Entry 9ORE (electron microscopy, 4.13 A resolution (low resolution: residue-level contacts below are approximate; hydrogen-bond / salt-bridge calls are withheld)); this record covers chains A and B of the 5 polymer chains in the assembly.

Chain A:
Name: Fusion glycoprotein F0
Source organism: human metapneumovirus
UniProt: C6F440 (C6F440_9MONO); residue numbers follow UniProt; this construct covers 20-90, 103-467
Chain sequence (437 residues; numbered 20 to 468; 12 numbers in that range are skipped by the numbering (no residue carries them; nothing is unmodelled there); the number before each row is that of its first residue):
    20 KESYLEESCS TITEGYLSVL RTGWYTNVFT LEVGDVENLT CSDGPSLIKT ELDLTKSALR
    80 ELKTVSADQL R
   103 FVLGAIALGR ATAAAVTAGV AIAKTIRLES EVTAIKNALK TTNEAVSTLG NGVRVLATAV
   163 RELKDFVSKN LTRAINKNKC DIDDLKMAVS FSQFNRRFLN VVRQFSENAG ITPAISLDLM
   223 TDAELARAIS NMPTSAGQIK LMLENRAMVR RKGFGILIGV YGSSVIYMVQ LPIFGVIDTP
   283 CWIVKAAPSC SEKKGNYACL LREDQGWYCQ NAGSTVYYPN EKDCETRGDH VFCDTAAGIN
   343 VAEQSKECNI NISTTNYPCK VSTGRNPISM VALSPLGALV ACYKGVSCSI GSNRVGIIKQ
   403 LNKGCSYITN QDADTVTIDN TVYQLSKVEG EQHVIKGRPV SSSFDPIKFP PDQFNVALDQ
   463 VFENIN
Construct notes: conflict Arg112 (Val in C6F440), Glu209 (Asp in C6F440), Ile231 (Val in C6F440), Asn368 (His in C6F440), Pro453 (Glu in C6F440); expression tag (468)
Disulfides: Cys28-Cys407, Cys60-Cys182, Cys283-Cys311, Cys292-Cys301, Cys326-Cys335, Cys350-Cys361, Cys384-Cys390
Glycans and other covalent adducts: N-acetylglucosamine (NAG) linked to Asn57; glycan linked to Asn172
From the paper describing this entry:
  - mutagenesis - K179E: abolished binding to 4F11
  - mutagenesis - K179E: unchanged binding to MxR
  - mutagenesis - K179E (2 logs): decreased growth
  - mutagenesis - S237P, D280G, D280N, N466K: unchanged binding to 4F11
  - post-translational modification sites: Asn57, Asn172
  - mutagenesis - S237P, D280G, D280N: abolished binding to MxR
  - mutagenesis - S237P: decreased expression

Chain B:
Name: Fusion glycoprotein F0
Source organism: human metapneumovirus
UniProt: Q8B9P3 (Q8B9P3_9MONO); residue numbers follow UniProt; this construct covers 19-90, 103-467
Chain sequence (438 residues; each row starts with the number of its first residue; note: 12 numbers in that range are skipped by the numbering (no residue carries them; nothing is unmodelled there)):
    19 LKESYLEESC STITEGYLSV LRTGWYTNVF TLEVGDVENL TCSDGPSLIK TELDLTKSAL
    79 RELKTVSADQ LR
   103 FVLGAIALGR ATAAAVTAGV AIAKTIRLES EVTAIKNALK TTNEAVSTLG NGVRVLATAV
   163 RELKDFVSKN LTRAINKNKC DIDDLKMAVS FSQFNRRFLN VVRQFSENAG ITPAISLDLM
   223 TDAELARAIS NMPTSAGQIK LMLENRAMVR RKGFGILIGV YGSSVIYMVQ LPIFGVIDTP
   283 CWIVKAAPSC SEKKGNYACL LREDQGWYCQ NAGSTVYYPN EKDCETRGDH VFCDTAAGIN
   343 VAEQSKECNI NISTTNYPCK VSTGRNPISM VALSPLGALV ACYKGVSCSI GSNRVGIIKQ
   403 LNKGCSYITN QDADTVTIDN TVYQLSKVEG EQHVIKGRPV SSSFDPIKFP PDQFNVALDQ
   463 VFENIN
Construct notes: conflict Arg112 (Val in Q8B9P3), Glu209 (Asp in Q8B9P3), Ile231 (Val in Q8B9P3), Asn368 (His in Q8B9P3), Pro453 (Glu in Q8B9P3); expression tag (468)
Disulfides: Cys28-Cys407, Cys60-Cys182, Cys283-Cys311, Cys292-Cys301, Cys326-Cys335, Cys350-Cys361, Cys384-Cys390
Glycans and other covalent adducts: N-acetylglucosamine (NAG) linked to Asn57, Asn172

How chain A and chain B interact:
Residue-residue contacts (59; chain A residue first):
  Lys188(A) with Leu66(B); Asp183(B); Leu187(B)
  Val191(A) with Leu66(B)
  Ser192(A) with Leu66(B)
  Gln195(A) with Thr69(B)
  Leu219(A) with Glu80(B); Arg205(B); Ser208(B)
  Asp220(A) with Arg205(B)
  Asp224(A) with Glu80(B)
  Leu243(A) with Leu89(B)
  Glu246(A) with Arg90(B)
  Asn247(A) with Leu89(B); Arg90(B)
  Arg248(A) with Thr83(B)
  Ala249(A) with Ala211(B)
  Arg253(A) with Asn210(B)
  Cys301(A) with Phe103(B)
  Leu302(A) with Phe103(B)
  Leu303(A) with Phe103(B)
  Arg329(A) with Ala86(B); Asp87(B); Ala211(B)
  Gly330(A) with Asp87(B)
  His332(A) with Leu89(B)
  Phe334(A) with Leu89(B)
  Ser364(A) with Phe103(B)
  Thr365(A) with Phe103(B)
  Gly366(A) with Phe103(B)
  Arg367(A) with Gln462(B); Glu465(B)
  Asn368(A) with Phe103(B)
  Ile370(A) with Leu105(B); Ile341(B)
  Met372(A) with Ile108(B)
  Leu375(A) with Ala116(B)
  Asn395(A) with Val155(B)
  Arg396(A) with Leu151(B); Gly152(B); Asn153(B); Gly154(B)
  Ile420(A) with Asn342(B)
  Asp421(A) with Ser316(B); Asn342(B)
  Asn422(A) with Val278(B); Asn313(B)
  Thr423(A) with Thr337(B)
  Val424(A) with Thr41(B)
  Gln426(A) with Ala120(B)
  Leu427(A) with Ala123(B)
  Ser428(A) with Thr119(B); Ala123(B)
  Lys429(A) with Ala123(B)
  Asp454(A) with Lys362(B); Asn457(B); Val458(B); Ala459(B)
  Phe456(A) with Val104(B)
Other interface residues (no listed pair), chain A (51 interface residues in all): Leu187, Asn202, Gln206, Ser218, Arg252, Gln307, Ser371, Val388, Tyr425, Val430
Other interface residues (no listed pair), chain B (49 interface residues in all): Glu70, Leu73, Ser85, Arg112, Lys126, Thr127, Glu209, Ala314, Ala338

In short:
Chain A and chain B form an interface of 51 and 49 residues respectively. N-acetylglucosamine is covalently
linked to Asn57(A). Covalently linked N-acetylglucosamine: at Asn57(B) and Asn172(B). The paper reports that
S237P, D280G and D280N of chain A abolish binding to MxR; modification sites Asn57(A) and Asn172(A); 5
substitutions were tested in all.
Here chain A is Fusion glycoprotein F0 and chain B is Fusion glycoprotein F0, both from human metapneumovirus.
Entry 9ORE (CryoEM structure of 4F11 Fab bound to stabilized MPV-2c HMPV preF) was determined by electron
microscopy.
